Entry 8WMO (X-ray diffraction, 2.89 A resolution); this record covers chains B and C of the 6 polymer chains in the assembly.

[Chain B]
Molecule: Tubulin beta chain
From: Sus scrofa
UniProt: A0A8D1UIR5 (A0A8D1UIR5_PIG); residue numbers follow UniProt; this construct covers 1-445
Amino-acid sequence (445 residues; numbered 1 to 445; the number before each row is that of its first residue):
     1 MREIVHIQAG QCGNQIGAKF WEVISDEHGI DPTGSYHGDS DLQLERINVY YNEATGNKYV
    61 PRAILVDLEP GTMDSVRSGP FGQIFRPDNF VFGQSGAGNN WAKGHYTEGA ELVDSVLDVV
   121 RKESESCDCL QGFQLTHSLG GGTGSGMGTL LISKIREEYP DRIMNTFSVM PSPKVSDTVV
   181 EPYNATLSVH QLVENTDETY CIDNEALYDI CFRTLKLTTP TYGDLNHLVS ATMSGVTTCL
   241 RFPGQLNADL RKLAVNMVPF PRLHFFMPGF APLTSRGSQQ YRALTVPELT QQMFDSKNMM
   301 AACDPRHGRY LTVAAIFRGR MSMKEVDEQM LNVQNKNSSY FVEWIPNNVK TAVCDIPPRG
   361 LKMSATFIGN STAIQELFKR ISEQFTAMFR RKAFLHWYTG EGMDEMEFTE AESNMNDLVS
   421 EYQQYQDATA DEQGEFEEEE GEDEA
Not modelled in the structure: 276-279, 429-445
Small-molecule neighbours:
  - GDP (guanosine-5'-diphosphate): G10, Q11, C12, Q15, I16, D67, N99, S138, G140, G141, G142, T143, G144, S145, V169, P171, V175, D177, E181, N204, L207, Y222, L225, N226
  - WIW ((5S,5AR,8AR,9R)-5-pyrimidin-2-ylsulfanyl-9-(3,4,5-trimethoxyphenyl)-5A,6,8A,9-tetrahydro-5H-[2]benzofuro[5,6-f][1,3]benzodioxol-8-one): V236, C239, L240, L246, N247, A248, D249, K252, L253, N256, M257, T312, V313, A314, A315, I316, N348, K350, T351, A352, I368

[Chain C]
Molecule: Detyrosinated tubulin alpha-1B chain
From: Sus scrofa
UniProt: Q2XVP4 (TBA1B_PIG); residues 1-440 here = UniProt positions 1-440
Amino-acid sequence (440 residues; numbered 1 to 440; the number before each row is that of its first residue):
     1 MRECISIHVG QAGVQIGNAC WELYCLEHGI QPDGQMPSDK TIGGGDDSFN TFFSETGAGK
    61 HVPRAVFVDL EPTVIDEVRT GTYRQLFHPE QLITGKEDAA NNYARGHYTI GKEIIDLVLD
   121 RIRKLADQCT GLQGFLVFHS FGGGTGSGFT SLLMERLSVD YGKKSKLEFS IYPAPQVSTA
   181 VVEPYNSILT THTTLEHSDC AFMVDNEAIY DICRRNLDIE RPTYTNLNRL ISQIVSSITA
   241 SLRFDGALNV DLTEFQTNLV PYPRIHFPLA TYAPVISAEK AYHEQLSVAE ITNACFEPAN
   301 QMVKCDPRHG KYMACCLLYR GDVVPKDVNA AIATIKTKRS IQFVDWCPTG FKVGINYQPP
   361 TVVPGGDLAK VQRAVCMLSN TTAIAEAWAR LDHKFDLMYA KRAFVHWYVG EGMEEGEFSE
   421 AREDMAALEK DYEEVGVDSV
Swiss-Prot annotation at these positions:
  - motif: M1 to C4 (MREC motif)
  - active site: E254
  - binding site (GTP): G10, Q11, A12, Q15, E71, A99, S140, G143, G144, T145, G146, T179, E183, N206, Y224, N228, L252
  - binding site (Mg(2+)): E71
  - modified residue: K40 (N6,N6,N6-trimethyllysine), S48 (Phosphoserine), S232 (Phosphoserine), Y282 (3'-nitrotyrosine), R339 (Omega-N-methylarginine), S439 (Phosphoserine)
  - cross-link (Glycyl lysine isopeptide (Lys-Gly)): K326 (interchain with G-Cter in ubiquitin), K370 (interchain with G-Cter in ubiquitin)
Metal / ion sites: Ca2+: D39, T41, G44, E55
Small-molecule neighbours: GTP (guanosine-5'-triphosphate): G10, Q11, A12, Q15, I16, D69, D98, A99, A100, N101, S140, G142, G143, G144, T145, G146, I171, P173, V177, S178, T179, E183, N206, Y224, L227, N228, I231

[Interface between chain B and chain C]
Contacting residue pairs - 33 pairs, chain B then chain C:
  Q94(B) with M1(C)
  D177(B) with E254(C)
  T178(B) with N258(C)
  V179(B) with N258(C), hydrogen bond (backbone-side chain); P348(C), hydrophobic
  T219(B) with P325(C); K326(C); N329(C)
  A387(B) with W346(C)
  M388(B) with W346(C)
  R391(B) with Y262(C), hydrogen bond (backbone-side chain); D345(C), salt bridge; W346(C); E434(C), hydrogen bond (side chain-backbone); V435(C); V437(C), hydrogen bond (side chain-backbone); D438(C); S439(C), hydrogen bond
  K392(B) with Y262(C)
  A393(B) with Y262(C); W346(C), hydrophobic
  F394(B) with T257(C); N258(C); V260(C); P261(C), hydrogen bond (backbone-backbone); W346(C), hydrophobic
  H396(B) with V260(C), hydrogen bond (side chain-backbone); P261(C), hydrogen bond (side chain-backbone); P263(C)
  W397(B) with Q256(C); T257(C), hydrogen bond (side chain-backbone); V260(C), hydrogen bond (side chain-backbone)
  G400(B) with K163(C), hydrogen bond (backbone-side chain)
Interface residues without a listed pair, chain B (17 interface residues in all): G98, N99, V180
Interface residues without a listed pair, chain C (23 interface residues in all): M313, G436

[Summary]
The interface between chain B and chain C involves 17 residues on one side and 23 on the other; the contacts
include 11 hydrogen bonds and 1 salt bridge. Polar pairs include R391(B)-D345(C), V179(B)-N258(C) and
R391(B)-Y262(C). Bound to chain B: GDP and compound WIW.
Here chain B is Tubulin beta chain and chain C is Detyrosinated tubulin alpha-1B chain, both from Sus scrofa.
Entry 8WMO (Crystal structure analysis of tubulin and heterocyclic podophyllotoxins complex for anticancer
agents) was determined by X-ray diffraction.
